8JGF - chains B and E of the 6 polymer chains in the assembly; structure by electron microscopy, 2.70 A resolution.

Chain B:
Name: Guanine nucleotide-binding protein G(I)/G(S)/G(T) subunit beta-1
Organism: Homo sapiens
UniProt: P62873 (GBB1_HUMAN); residues 7-345 here correspond to UniProt positions 2-340 (UniProt number = residue number - 5)
Sequence (352 residues; row label = number of the first residue in the row; numbers below 1 keep their minus sign (Leu-6 is residue -6)):
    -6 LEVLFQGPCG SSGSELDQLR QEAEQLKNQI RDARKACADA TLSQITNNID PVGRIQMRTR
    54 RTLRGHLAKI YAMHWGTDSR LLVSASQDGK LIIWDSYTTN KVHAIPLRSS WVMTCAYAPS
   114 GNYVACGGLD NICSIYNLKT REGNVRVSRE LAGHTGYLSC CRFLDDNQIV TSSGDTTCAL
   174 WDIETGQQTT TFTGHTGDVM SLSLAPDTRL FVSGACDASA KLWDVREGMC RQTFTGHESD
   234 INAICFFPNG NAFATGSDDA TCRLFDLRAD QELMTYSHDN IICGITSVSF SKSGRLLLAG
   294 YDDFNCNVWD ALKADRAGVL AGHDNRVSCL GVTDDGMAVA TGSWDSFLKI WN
Disordered / not traced: -6 to 9
Construct notes: expression tag (-6 to 6)
UniProt features mapped onto this chain:
  - modified residue: Ser7 (N-acetylserine), His271 (Phosphohistidine)

Chain E:
Name: Single-Chain Fragment Variable 16
Organism: Homo sapiens
Sequence (285 residues; each row starts with the number of its first residue; numbers below 1 keep their minus sign (Met-37 is residue -37)):
   -37 MLLVNQSHQG FNKEHTSKMV SAIVLYVLLA AAAHSAFAVQ LVESGGGLVQ PGGSRKLSCS
    23 ASGFAFSSFG MHWVRQAPEK GLEWVAYISS GSGTIYYADT VKGRFTISRD DPKNTLFLQM
    83 TSLRSEDTAM YYCVRSIYYY GSSPFDFWGQ GTTLTVSAGG GGSGGGGSGG GGSADIVMTQ
   143 ATSSVPVTPG ESVSISCRSS KSLLHSNGNT YLYWFLQRPG QSPQLLIYRM SNLASGVPDR
   203 FSGSGSGTAF TLTISRLEAE DVGVYYCMQH LEYPLTFGAG TKLEL
Disordered / not traced: -37 to 0, 120-134
Cystine bridges: Cys21-Cys95

How chain B and chain E interact:
Pairs across the interface (14):
  Asp71(B) with Tyr102(E)
  Arg73(B) with Tyr102(E)
  Leu74(B) with Tyr102(E), hydrophobic
  Val95(B) with Tyr101(E), hydrophobic
  Arg134(B) with Val1(E); Arg97(E), hydrogen bond (backbone-side chain)
  Glu135(B) with Gly25(E); Phe26(E); Ala27(E), hydrogen bond (backbone-backbone); Phe31(E)
  Gly136(B) with Ser30(E); Phe31(E); Ile99(E)
  Asn137(B) with Ala27(E)
Interface residues without a listed pair, chain B (10 interface residues in all): Asp88, His96

In short:
The chain B/chain E interface involves 10 residues from each chain; the contacts include 2 hydrogen bonds.
Among the polar pairs are Arg134(B)-Arg97(E) and Glu135(B)-Ala27(E).
Here chain B is Guanine nucleotide-binding protein G(I)/G(S)/G(T) subunit beta-1 and chain E is Single-Chain
Fragment Variable 16, both from Homo sapiens. Entry 8JGF (CryoEM structure of Gq-coupled MRGPRX1 with peptide
agonist BAM8-22) was determined by electron microscopy together with 8JGB and 8JGG from the same study.
